Entry 6CE9 (electron microscopy, 4.30 A resolution (low resolution: residue-level contacts below are approximate; hydrogen-bond / salt-bridge calls are withheld)); this record covers chains B and L of the 8 polymer chains in the assembly.

== Chain B ==
Protein: Insulin receptor
From: Homo sapiens
Notes: EC 2.7.10.1; fragment: Ectodomain residues 28-944
UniProt: P06213 (INSR_HUMAN), isoform P06213-2; residues 1-917 here correspond to UniProt positions 28-944 (UniProt number = residue number + 27)
Chain sequence (917 residues; each row starts with the number of its first residue):
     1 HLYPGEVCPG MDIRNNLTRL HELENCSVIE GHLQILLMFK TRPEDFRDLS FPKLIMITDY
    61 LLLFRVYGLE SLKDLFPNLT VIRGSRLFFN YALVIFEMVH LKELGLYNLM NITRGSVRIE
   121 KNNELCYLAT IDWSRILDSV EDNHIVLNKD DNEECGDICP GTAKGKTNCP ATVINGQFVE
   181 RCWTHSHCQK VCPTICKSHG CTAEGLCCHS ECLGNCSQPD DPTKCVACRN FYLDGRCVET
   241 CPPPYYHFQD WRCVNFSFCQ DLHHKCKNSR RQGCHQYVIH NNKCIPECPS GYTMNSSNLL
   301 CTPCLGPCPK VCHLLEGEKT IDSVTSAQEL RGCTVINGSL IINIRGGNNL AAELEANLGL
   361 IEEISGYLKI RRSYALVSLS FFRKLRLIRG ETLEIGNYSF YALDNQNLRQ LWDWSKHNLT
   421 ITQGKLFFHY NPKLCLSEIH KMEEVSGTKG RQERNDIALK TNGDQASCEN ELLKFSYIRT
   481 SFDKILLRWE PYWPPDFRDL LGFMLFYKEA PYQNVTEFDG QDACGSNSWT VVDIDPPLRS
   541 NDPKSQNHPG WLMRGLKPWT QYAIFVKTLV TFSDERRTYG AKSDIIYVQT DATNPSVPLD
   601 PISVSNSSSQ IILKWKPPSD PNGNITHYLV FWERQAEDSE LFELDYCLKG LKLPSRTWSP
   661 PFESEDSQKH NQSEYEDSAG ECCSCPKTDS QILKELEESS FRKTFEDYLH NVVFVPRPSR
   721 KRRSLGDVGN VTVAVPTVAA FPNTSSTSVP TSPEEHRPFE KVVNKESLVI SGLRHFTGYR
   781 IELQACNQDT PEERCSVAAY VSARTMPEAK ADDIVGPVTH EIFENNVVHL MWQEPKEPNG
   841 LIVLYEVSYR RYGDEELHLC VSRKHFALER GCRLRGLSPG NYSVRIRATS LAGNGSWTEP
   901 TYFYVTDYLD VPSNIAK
Not modelled in the structure: 163-167, 268-273, 307-309, 516-530, 592-917
Construct notes: conflict His144 (Tyr171 in P06213)
Swiss-Prot annotation at these positions:
  - region: Glu706 to Phe714 (Insulin-binding)
  - site: Phe39 (Insulin-binding)
  - modified residue: Ser373 (Phosphoserine), Tyr374 (Phosphotyrosine), Ser380 (Phosphoserine)
  - glycosylation (N-linked (GlcNAc...) asparagine): Asn16, Asn25, Asn78, Asn111, Asn215, Asn255, Asn295, Asn337, Asn397, Asn418, Asn514, Asn606, Asn624, Asn671
Disulfide bonds: Cys8-Cys26, Cys126-Cys155, Cys169-Cys188, Cys192-Cys201, Cys196-Cys207, Cys208-Cys216, Cys212-Cys225, Cys228-Cys237, Cys241-Cys253, Cys259-Cys284, Cys266-Cys274, Cys288-Cys301, Cys312-Cys333, Cys435-Cys468
Covalent attachments: N-acetylglucosamine (NAG) linked to Asn16, Asn111, Asn397; glycan linked to Asn25, Asn255, Asn418
What the authors report for this chain:
  - post-translational modification sites: Asn16, Asn25, Asn111, Asn255, Asn397, Asn418

== Chain L ==
Protein: Insulin B chain
UniProt: P01318 (INS_SHEEP); residues 1-30 here correspond to UniProt positions 25-54 (UniProt number = residue number + 24)
Chain sequence (30 residues; each row starts with the number of its first residue):
     1 FVNQHLCGSH LVEALYLVCG ERGFFYTPKA

== Interface between chain B and chain L ==
Contacting residue pairs (11):
  Arg14(B) - Phe24(L)
  Arg14(B) - Phe25(L)
  Arg14(B) - Tyr26(L)
  Asn15(B) - Arg22(L)
  Asn15(B) - Phe24(L)
  His32(B) - Tyr26(L)
  Leu37(B) - Phe24(L)
  Phe39(B) - Tyr16(L)
  Lys40(B) - Tyr16(L)
  Arg65(B) - Ser9(L)
  Arg65(B) - Val12(L)
Other interface residues (no listed pair), chain B (10 interface residues in all): Asp12, Tyr67, Cys274
Other interface residues (no listed pair), chain L (9 interface residues in all): Glu13, Lys29
The authors on this interface:
  - residue pairs: Asp12(B)-Tyr26(L), Arg14(B)-Phe24(L), Phe39(B)-Val12(L)

== Overview ==
10 residues of chain B face 9 of chain L across their interface. The paper describes contacts between Asp12(B)
and Tyr26(L), Arg14(B) and Phe24(L) and Phe39(B) and Val12(L). The paper reports modification sites Asn16(B),
Asn25(B) and Asn111(B) among others.
Here chain B is Insulin receptor (Homo sapiens) and chain L is Insulin B chain. Entry 6CE9 (Insulin Receptor
ectodomain in complex with two insulin molecules) was determined by electron microscopy together with 6CE7 and
6CEB from the same study.
